Entry 8KH4 (electron microscopy, 3.10 A resolution); this record covers chains A and B of the 5 polymer chains in the assembly.

Chain A:
Molecule: G-protein coupled receptor 161
Source organism: Homo sapiens
Reference sequence: Q8N6U8 (GP161_HUMAN); numbering as in UniProt (aligned over 2-348)
Sequence (373 residues; row label = number of the first residue in the row; numbers below 1 keep their minus sign (Asp-7 is residue -7)):
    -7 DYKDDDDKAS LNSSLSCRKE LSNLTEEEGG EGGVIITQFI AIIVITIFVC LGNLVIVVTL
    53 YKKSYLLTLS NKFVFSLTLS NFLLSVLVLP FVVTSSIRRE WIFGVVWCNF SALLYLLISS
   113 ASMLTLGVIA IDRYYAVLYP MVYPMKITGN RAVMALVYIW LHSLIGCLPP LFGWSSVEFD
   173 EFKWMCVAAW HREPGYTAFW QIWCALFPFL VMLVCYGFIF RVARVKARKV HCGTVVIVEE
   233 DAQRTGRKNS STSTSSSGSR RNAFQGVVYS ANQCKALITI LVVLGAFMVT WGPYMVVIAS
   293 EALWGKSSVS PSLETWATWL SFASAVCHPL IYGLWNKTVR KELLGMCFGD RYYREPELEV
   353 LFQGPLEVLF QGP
Unresolved in the structure: -7 to 26, 220-265, 339-365
Differences from the reference sequence: expression tag (-7 to 1, 349-365)
Disulfides: Cys100-Cys178
From the paper describing this entry:
  - contacts within the chain: Glu170-Arg184 (salt bridge), Trp93-Phe171 (hydrophobic contact), Asp172-Lys298 (salt bridge), Lys175-Glu293 (salt bridge), Lys175-Glu306 (salt bridge), Val80-Met177 (hydrophobic contact), Val84-Met177 (hydrophobic contact), Tyr107-Met177 (hydrophobic contact), Met177-Phe314 (hydrophobic contact)

Chain B:
Molecule: Guanine nucleotide-binding protein G(olf) subunit alpha, Guanine nucleotide-binding protein G(s) subunit alpha isoforms short
Source organism: Homo sapiens
Reference sequence: chimeric construct of P38405, P63092: residues 5-195 from P38405 (GNAL_HUMAN) positions 7-66 (offset varies); residues 204-394 from P63092 positions 204-394 (same numbers)
Sequence (249 residues; row label = number of the first residue in the row; note: 141 numbers in that range are skipped by the numbering (no residue carries them; nothing is unmodelled there)):
     5 NSKTTEDQRN EEKAQREANK KIEKQLQKDK QVYRATHRLL LLGADNSGKS TIVKQMR
   193 ILHGGSGGSG GTSGIFETKF QVDKVNFHMF DVGGQRDERR KWIQCFNDVT AIIFVVDSSD
   253 YN
   265 RLQEALNLFK SIWNNRWLRT ISVILFLNKQ DLLAEKVLAG KSKIEDYFPE FARYTTPEDA
   325 TPEPGEDPRV TRAKYFIRDE FLRISTASGD GRHYCYPHFT CAVDTENARR IFNDCRDIIQ
   385 RMHLRQYELL
Unresolved in the structure: 5-11, 193-206
Differences from the reference sequence: engineered mutation Arg13 (Gly15 in P38405), Asn14 (Val16 in P38405), Glu15 (Asp17 in P38405), Ala18 (Glu20 in P38405), Gln19 (Arg21 in P38405), Asp33 (Glu35 in P38405), Lys34 (Arg36 in P38405), Gln35 (Leu37 in P38405), Val36 (Ala38 in P38405), Arg38 (Lys40 in P38405), Asp49 (Gly51 in P38405), Asn50 (Glu52 in P38405), Asp249 (Ala in P63092), Asp252 (Ser in P63092), Ala372 (Ile in P63092), Ile375 (Val in P63092); linker (196-203)

Interface between chain A and chain B:
Residue-residue contacts - 37 pairs, chain A then chain B:
  Arg125(A) - Tyr391(B)
  Ala128(A) - His387(B)  hydrogen bond (backbone-side chain)
  Ala128(A) - Tyr391(B)
  Val129(A) - Gln384(B)  hydrogen bond (backbone-side chain)
  Val129(A) - Leu388(B)  hydrophobic
  Val129(A) - Tyr391(B)  hydrophobic
  Leu130(A) - Gln384(B)
  Pro132(A) - Arg380(B)
  Pro132(A) - Ile383(B)  hydrophobic
  Pro132(A) - Gln384(B)
  Pro132(A) - His387(B)
  Met133(A) - Val217(B)  hydrophobic
  Met133(A) - Phe219(B)  hydrophobic
  Met133(A) - Phe376(B)
  Met133(A) - Cys379(B)  hydrophobic
  Met133(A) - Arg380(B)
  Met133(A) - Ile383(B)  hydrophobic
  Tyr135(A) - Arg38(B)
  Pro136(A) - Gln35(B)  hydrogen bond (backbone-side chain)
  Pro136(A) - Arg38(B)
  Met137(A) - Lys216(B)
  Ile211(A) - Leu393(B)  hydrophobic
  Val214(A) - Gln384(B)
  Ala215(A) - Leu388(B)  hydrophobic
  Ala215(A) - Leu394(B)
  Lys218(A) - Asp381(B)  salt bridge
  Lys218(A) - Gln384(B)  hydrogen bond
  Lys218(A) - Arg385(B)  hydrogen bond (backbone-side chain)
  Ala219(A) - Leu394(B)  hydrophobic
  Lys267(A) - Glu392(B)
  Lys267(A) - Leu393(B)
  Ala268(A) - Leu393(B)  hydrogen bond (backbone-backbone)
  Thr271(A) - Glu392(B)
  Thr271(A) - Leu393(B)
  Trp327(A) - Glu392(B)
  Asn328(A) - Gln390(B)
  Arg332(A) - Glu392(B)  salt bridge
Other interface residues (no listed pair), chain A (22 interface residues in all): Ile139, Lys329
Other interface residues (no listed pair), chain B (21 interface residues in all): Ala39, His41

In short:
22 residues of chain A and 21 residues of chain B are in contact; the contacts include 6 hydrogen bonds and 2
salt bridges. Polar contacts include Lys218(A)-Asp381(B), Arg332(A)-Glu392(B) and Ala128(A)-His387(B). The
paper reports contacts within the chain involving Glu170(A), Arg184(A) and Phe171(A) among others.
Chain A is G-protein coupled receptor 161 and chain B is Guanine nucleotide-binding protein G(olf) subunit
alpha, Guanine nucleotide-binding protein G(s) subunit alpha isoforms short, both from Homo sapiens; the
structure, Cryo-EM structure of the GPR161-Gs complex, was determined by electron microscopy together with
8KH5 and 8KGK from the same study.
